5K1A - chains A and B; structure by X-ray diffraction, 2.30 A resolution.

[Chain A]
Name: Ubiquitin carboxyl-terminal hydrolase 12
Organism: Homo sapiens
Notes: EC 3.4.19.12
UniProt: O75317 (UBP12_HUMAN); numbering as in UniProt (aligned over 40-370)
Sequence (331 residues; row label = number of the first residue in the row):
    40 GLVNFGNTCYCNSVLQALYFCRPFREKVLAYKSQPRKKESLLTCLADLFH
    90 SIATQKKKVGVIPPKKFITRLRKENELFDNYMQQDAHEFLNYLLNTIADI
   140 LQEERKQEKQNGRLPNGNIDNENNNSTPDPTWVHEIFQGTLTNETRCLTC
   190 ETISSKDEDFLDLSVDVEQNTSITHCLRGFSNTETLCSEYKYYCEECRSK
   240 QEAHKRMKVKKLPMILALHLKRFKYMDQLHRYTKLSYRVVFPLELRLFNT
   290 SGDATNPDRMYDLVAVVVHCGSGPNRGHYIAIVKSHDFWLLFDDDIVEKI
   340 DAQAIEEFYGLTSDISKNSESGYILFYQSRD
Unresolved in the structure: 40, 71-78, 94-101, 111-124, 148-168, 206-209, 261-278, 288-296, 349-356, 370
Ion coordination: Zn2+: Cys-186, Cys-189, Cys-233, Cys-236
UniProt features mapped onto this chain:
  - active site: Cys-48 (Nucleophile), His-317 (Proton acceptor)
  - binding site (Zn(2+)): Cys-186, Cys-189, Cys-233, Cys-236
What the authors report for this chain:
  - conformationally variable residues (side-chain flip): Phe-219
  - contacts within the chain: Phe-219/Arg-245, Phe-219/Lys-247
  - mutagenesis - F219A: abolished catalytic activity

[Chain B]
Name: WD repeat-containing protein 48
Organism: Homo sapiens
UniProt: Q8TAF3 (WDR48_HUMAN); residues 1-677 here = UniProt positions 1-677
Sequence (677 residues; numbered 1 to 677; the number before each row is that of its first residue):
     1 MAAHHRQNTAGRRKVQVSYVIRDEVEKYNRNGVNALQLDPALNRLFTAGR
    51 DSIIRIWSVNQHKQDPYIASMEHHTDWVNDIVLCCNGKTLISASSDTTVK
   101 VWNAHKGFCMSTLRTHKDYVKALAYAKDKELVASAGLDRQIFLWDVNTLT
   151 ALTASNNTVTTSSLSGNKDSIYSLAMNQLGTIIVSGSTEKVLRVWDPRTC
   201 AKLMKLKGHTDNVKALLLNRDGTQCLSGSSDGTIRLWSLGQQRCIATYRV
   251 HDEGVWALQVNDAFTHVYSGGRDRKIYCTDLRNPDIRVLICEEKAPVLKM
   301 ELDRSADPPPAIWVATTKSTVNKWTLKGIHNFRASGDYDNDCTNPITPLC
   351 TQPDQVIKGGASIIQCHILNDKRHILTKDTNNNVAYWDVLKACKVEDLGK
   401 VDFEDEIKKRFKMVYVPNWFSVDLKTGMLTITLDESDCFAAWVSAKDAGF
   451 SSPDGSDPKLNLGGLLLQALLEYWPRTHVNPMDEEENEVNHVNGEQENRV
   501 QKGNGYFQVPPHTPVIFGEAGGRTLFRLLCRDSGGETESMLLNETVPQWV
   551 IDITVDKNMPKFNKIPFYLQPHASSGAKTLKKDRLSASDMLQVRKVMEHV
   601 YEKIINLDNESQTTSSSNNEKPGEQEKEEDIAVLAEEKIELLCQDQVLDP
   651 NMDLRTVKHFIWKSGGDLTLHYRQKST
Unresolved in the structure: 1-13, 329-346, 454-457, 483-499, 574-580, 608-628, 676-677
UniProt features mapped onto this chain:
  - modified residue: Tyr-28 (Phosphotyrosine), Lys-214 (N6-acetyllysine), Lys-578 (N6-acetyllysine), Thr-613 (Phosphothreonine)

[Interface between chain A and chain B]
Pairs across the interface - 29 pairs, chain A then chain B:
  Arg-185(A) with Asp-211(B), salt bridge
  Leu-187(A) with Tyr-172(B); Thr-188(B); Lys-214(B), hydrogen bond (backbone-side chain)
  Thr-188(A) with Arg-50(B); Trp-77(B); Lys-214(B), hydrogen bond (backbone-side chain)
  Cys-189(A) with Trp-256(B); Arg-272(B), hydrogen bond (backbone-side chain)
  Glu-190(A) with Lys-214(B), salt bridge; Ser-230(B), hydrogen bond; Trp-256(B), hydrogen bond; Arg-272(B)
  Thr-191(A) with Arg-272(B), hydrogen bond
  Ser-227(A) with Asp-118(B)
  Lys-230(A) with Asp-118(B), salt bridge; Tyr-119(B); Leu-137(B)
  Cys-236(A) with Trp-77(B)
  Arg-237(A) with Ile-364(B); Leu-424(B); Lys-425(B)
  Ser-238(A) with Trp-77(B); Lys-425(B)
  Lys-239(A) with Tyr-119(B), hydrogen bond (backbone-side chain)
  Gln-240(A) with Trp-77(B)
  Glu-241(A) with Leu-137(B); Ser-170(B), hydrogen bond; Tyr-172(B), hydrogen bond
Other interface residues (no listed pair), chain B (19 interface residues in all): Asn-212, Gly-254, Ile-363
The authors on this interface:
  - interface residues, chain A: Gln-240(A), Glu-241(A)

[Overview]
14 residues of chain A and 19 residues of chain B are in contact, with 9 hydrogen bonds and 3 salt bridges.
Polar contacts include Arg-185(A)/Asp-211(B), Glu-190(A)/Lys-214(B) and Lys-230(A)/Asp-118(B). The paper
reports that F219A of chain A abolishes catalytic activity; interface residues Gln-240(A) and Glu-241(A).
Here chain A is Ubiquitin carboxyl-terminal hydrolase 12 and chain B is WD repeat-containing protein 48, both
from Homo sapiens. Entry 5K1A (Crystal structure of the UAF1-USP12 complex in C2 space group) was determined
by X-ray diffraction together with 5K16, 5K19, 5K1B and 5K1C from the same study.
